Entry 8XCG (electron microscopy, 3.46 A resolution); this record covers chains L and m of the 15 polymer chains in the assembly.

[Chain L]
Protein: Tail tip protein L
Organism: Escherichia phage Lambda
UniProt: P03738 (TIPL_LAMBD); residue numbers follow UniProt; this construct covers 1-232
Amino-acid sequence (232 residues; each row starts with the number of its first residue):
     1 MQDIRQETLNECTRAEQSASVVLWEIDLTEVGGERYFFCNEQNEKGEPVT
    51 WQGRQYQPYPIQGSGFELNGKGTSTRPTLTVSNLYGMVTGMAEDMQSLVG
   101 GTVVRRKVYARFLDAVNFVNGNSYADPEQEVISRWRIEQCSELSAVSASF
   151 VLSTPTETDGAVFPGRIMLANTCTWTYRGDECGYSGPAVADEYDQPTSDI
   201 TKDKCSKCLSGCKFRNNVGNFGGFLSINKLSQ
Bound ions: 4Fe-4S cluster Fe: Cys-182, Cys-205, Cys-212
Residues lining bound ligands: 4Fe-4S cluster (SF4): Cys-173, Trp-175, Tyr-177, Cys-182, Cys-205, Lys-207, Cys-208, Cys-212, Arg-215, Asn-217, Asn-220, Phe-221, Gly-222
UniProt features mapped onto this chain:
  - binding site ([4Fe-4S] cluster): Cys-173, Cys-182, Cys-205, Cys-212
  - mutagenesis: Cys-173 (C173S: Complete loss of tail assembly), Cys-182 (C182S: Complete loss of tail assembly), Cys-205 (C205S: Complete loss of tail assembly), Cys-212 (C212S: 96% loss of tail assembly)

[Chain m]
Protein: Tail tip protein M
Organism: Escherichia phage Lambda
UniProt: P03737 (TIPM_LAMBD); residues 1-109 here = UniProt positions 1-109
Amino-acid sequence (109 residues; each row starts with the number of its first residue):
     1 MKTFRWKVKPGMDVASVPSVRKVRFGDGYSQRAPAGLNANLKTYSVTLSV
    51 PREEATVLESFLEEHGGWKSFLWTPPYEWRQIKVTCAKWSSRVSMLRVEF
   101 SAEFEQVVN

[How chain L and chain m interact]
Residue-residue contacts (23; chain L residue first):
  Asn-40(L) / Phe-25(m)  hydrogen bond (side chain-backbone)
  Asn-40(L) / Gly-28(m)
  Asn-40(L) / Tyr-29(m)  hydrogen bond (backbone-backbone)
  Glu-41(L) / Asp-27(m)
  Glu-41(L) / Gly-28(m)
  Gln-42(L) / Tyr-29(m)
  Pro-58(L) / Tyr-29(m)
  Tyr-59(L) / Tyr-29(m)
  Tyr-59(L) / Gln-31(m)
  Pro-60(L) / Val-23(m)
  Pro-60(L) / Phe-25(m)
  Pro-60(L) / Tyr-29(m)
  Pro-60(L) / Gln-31(m)
  Ile-61(L) / Phe-25(m)
  Gln-62(L) / Phe-25(m)
  Thr-80(L) / Phe-25(m)
  Ser-82(L) / Val-23(m)
  Ser-82(L) / Gln-31(m)  hydrogen bond
  Leu-84(L) / Arg-21(m)
  Leu-84(L) / Val-23(m)  hydrophobic
  Leu-84(L) / Gln-31(m)
  Tyr-85(L) / Gln-31(m)
  Tyr-85(L) / Arg-32(m)  hydrogen bond (side chain-backbone)
Interface residues without a listed pair, chain L (13 interface residues in all): Val-146
Interface residues without a listed pair, chain m (11 interface residues in all): Arg-24, Gly-26, Ala-33

[Overview]
The interface between chain L and chain m involves 13 residues on one side and 11 on the other; the contacts
include 4 hydrogen bonds. Polar contacts include Asn-40(L)/Phe-25(m), Ser-82(L)/Gln-31(m) and
Tyr-85(L)/Arg-32(m). Chain L binds 4Fe-4S cluster.
Here chain L is Tail tip protein L and chain m is Tail tip protein M, both from Escherichia phage Lambda.
Entry 8XCG (Tail tip complex of bacteriophage lambda in the open state) was determined by electron microscopy
(same publication as 8XCI, 8XCJ and 8XCK).
